4TM4 - chains A and C of the 4 polymer chains in the assembly; structure by X-ray diffraction, 2.63 A resolution.

[Chain A (and C)]
Protein: KtzI
Source organism: Kutzneria sp. 744
Notes: chain C of this document is another copy of the same molecule, construct and numbering; everything in this record applies to it too
Reference sequence: A8CF85 (A8CF85_9PSEU); residue numbers follow UniProt; this construct covers 3-424
Amino-acid sequence (443 residues; each row starts with the number of its first residue; numbers below 1 keep their minus sign (Met-18 is residue -18)):
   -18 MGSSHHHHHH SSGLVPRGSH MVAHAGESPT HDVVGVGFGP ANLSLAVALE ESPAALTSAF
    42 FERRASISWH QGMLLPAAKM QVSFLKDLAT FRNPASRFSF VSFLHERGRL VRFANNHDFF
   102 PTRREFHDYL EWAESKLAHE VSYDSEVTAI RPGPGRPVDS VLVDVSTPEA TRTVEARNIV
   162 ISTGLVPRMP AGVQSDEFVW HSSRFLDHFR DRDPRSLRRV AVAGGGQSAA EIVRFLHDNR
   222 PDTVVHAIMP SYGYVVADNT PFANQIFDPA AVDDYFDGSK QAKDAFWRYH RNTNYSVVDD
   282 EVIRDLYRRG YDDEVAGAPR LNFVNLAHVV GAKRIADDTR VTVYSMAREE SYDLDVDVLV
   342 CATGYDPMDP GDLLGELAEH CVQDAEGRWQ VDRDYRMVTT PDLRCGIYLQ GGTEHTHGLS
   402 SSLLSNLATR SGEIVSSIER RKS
Unresolved in the structure: -18 to 9, 424
Sequence notes: initiating methionine (-18); expression tag (-17 to 2)
Residues lining bound ligands:
  - dihydroflavine-adenine dinucleotide (FDA): Val17, Gly18, Phe19, Gly20, Pro21, Ala22, Asn23, Phe42, Glu43, Arg44, Arg45, Ser49, Trp50, His51, Met54, Met61, Gln62, Val63, Arg104, Ser126, Glu127, Val128, Ser163, Thr164, Gly165, Leu166, Tyr346, Leu354, Gln391, Ser403, Leu404, Leu405, Ser406
  - NADP (NAP; NADP nicotinamide-adenine-dinucleotide phosphate): Met54, Ala59, Lys60, Met61, Gln62, Arg104, Pro171, Ala204, Gly205, Gly206, Gly207, Gln208, Ser209, Ala210, Glu212, Ile229, Pro231, Arg272, Asn275, Tyr276, Ser277, Ala308, His309, Val310, Ala343, Thr344, Gly345, Tyr346, Leu404

[Chain A / chain C interface]
Contacting residue pairs (30; chain A residue first):
  Leu85(A) with Tyr292(C)
  Arg90(A) with Tyr292(C); Glu295(C); Val296(C)
  Arg93(A) with Tyr288(C), hydrogen bond (backbone-side chain); Gly291(C); Tyr292(C); Glu295(C), salt bridge
  Phe94(A) with Tyr292(C)
  Asn96(A) with Tyr288(C)
  Asn97(A) with Tyr288(C)
  Thr103(A) with Asp293(C)
  Glu106(A) with Tyr292(C), hydrogen bond; Val296(C)
  Asp109(A) with Val296(C)
  Tyr288(A) with Arg93(C), hydrogen bond (side chain-backbone); Asn96(C); Asn97(C)
  Gly291(A) with Arg93(C)
  Tyr292(A) with Leu85(C); Arg90(C), hydrogen bond; Arg93(C); Phe94(C); Glu106(C), hydrogen bond
  Asp293(A) with Thr103(C)
  Glu295(A) with Arg90(C); Arg93(C), salt bridge
  Val296(A) with Arg90(C); Glu106(C); Asp109(C)
Other interface residues (no listed pair), chain A (18 interface residues in all): Gly89, His98, Arg285
Other interface residues (no listed pair), chain C (18 interface residues in all): Gly89, Arg285, Arg289

[Summary]
Chain A and chain C each contribute 18 residues to their interface; the contacts include 5 hydrogen bonds and
2 salt bridges. Polar pairs include Arg93(A)-Glu295(C), Arg93(A)-Tyr288(C) and Glu106(A)-Tyr292(C). Bound to
chain A: dihydroflavine-adenine dinucleotide and NADP.
Both chains are KtzI (Kutzneria sp. 744). Entry 4TM4 (Kutzneria sp. 744 ornithine N-hydroxylase,
KtzI-FADox-red-NADP+-Br) was determined by X-ray diffraction together with 4TLX, 4TLZ, 4TM0, 4TM1 and 4TM3
from the same study.
